2V18 - chains J and K of the 12 polymer chains in the assembly; structure by X-ray diffraction, 2.59 A resolution.

Chain J (and K):
Protein: Dodecin
From: Thermus thermophilus
Notes: chain K of this document is another copy of the same molecule, construct and numbering; everything in this record applies to it too
UniProt: Q5SIE3 (Q5SIE3_THET8); residues 2-69 here = UniProt positions 2-69
Amino-acid sequence (68 residues; numbered 2 to 69; the number before each row is that of its first residue):
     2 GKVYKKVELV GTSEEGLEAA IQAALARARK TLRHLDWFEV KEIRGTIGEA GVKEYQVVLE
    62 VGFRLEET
Residues lining bound ligands:
  - coenzyme A (COA), molecule 1: Lys6, Val8, Leu10, Arg28, Ala29, Thr32, Leu33, Phe64, Leu66
  - coenzyme A (COA), molecule 2: Arg28, Thr32, Leu33, Arg34, His35, Phe64, Arg65, Leu66, Glu67
  - FMN (flavin mononucleotide), molecule 1: Lys3, Tyr5, Asp37, Trp38, Phe39, Arg65
  - FMN, molecule 2: Val11, Arg45, Gln57, Val59
  - FMN, molecule 3: Arg45, Gly46, Thr47, Gln57
UniProt features mapped onto this chain:
  - binding site (FMN): Lys3 to Tyr5, Asp37, Trp38, Arg45, Gln57, Arg65
  - binding site (CoA): Lys6, Arg28, Thr32 to Arg34, Arg65 to Glu67
  - site: Arg65 (May be important for ligand binding specificity and FMN binding)

Interface between chain J and chain K:
Residue-residue contacts (29; chain J residue first):
  Glu19(J) with Gly17(K); Leu18(K), hydrogen bond (side chain-backbone); Glu19(K); Tyr56(K)
  Ile22(J) with Val53(K), hydrophobic
  Gln23(J) with Ala51(K); Gly52(K); Val53(K); Tyr56(K)
  Leu26(J) with Ile48(K), hydrophobic; Gly52(K); Val53(K), hydrophobic
  Arg30(J) with Glu50(K), hydrogen bond (side chain-backbone); Ala51(K); Gly52(K)
  Leu36(J) with Ile48(K)
  Asp37(J) with Thr47(K); Ile48(K), hydrogen bond (backbone-backbone)
  Trp38(J) with Gly46(K); Ile48(K)
  Phe39(J) with Arg45(K); Gly46(K), hydrogen bond (backbone-backbone); Thr47(K); Ile48(K), hydrophobic; Val53(K), hydrophobic
  Glu40(J) with Ile44(K); Arg45(K), salt bridge
  Val41(J) with Ile44(K), hydrogen bond (backbone-backbone)
  Val62(J) with Ile48(K), hydrophobic
Other interface residues (no listed pair), chain J (14 interface residues in all): Leu18, Ile44
Other interface residues (no listed pair), chain K (15 interface residues in all): Gly49, Glu55

In short:
Chain J and chain K form an interface of 14 and 15 residues respectively, with 5 hydrogen bonds and 1 salt
bridge. Polar pairs include Glu40(J)-Arg45(K), Glu19(J)-Leu18(K) and Arg30(J)-Glu50(K). Bound to chain J: 3
copies of flavin mononucleotide and coenzyme A.
Chain J and chain K are both Dodecin (Thermus thermophilus); the structure, Crystal structure of the T.
thermophilus dodecin, was determined by X-ray diffraction, deposited together with 2UX9, 2V19 and 2V21.
